Entry 6UI1 (X-ray diffraction, 2.20 A resolution); this record covers chains A and B of the 4 polymer chains in the assembly.

[Chain A]
Molecule: BoNT/A
Organism: Clostridium botulinum
Notes: EC 3.4.24.69
UniProt: Q7B8V4 (Q7B8V4_CLOBO); residue numbers follow UniProt; this construct covers 1-871
Sequence (873 residues; row label = number of the first residue in the row; numbers below 1 keep their minus sign (Gly-1 is residue -1)):
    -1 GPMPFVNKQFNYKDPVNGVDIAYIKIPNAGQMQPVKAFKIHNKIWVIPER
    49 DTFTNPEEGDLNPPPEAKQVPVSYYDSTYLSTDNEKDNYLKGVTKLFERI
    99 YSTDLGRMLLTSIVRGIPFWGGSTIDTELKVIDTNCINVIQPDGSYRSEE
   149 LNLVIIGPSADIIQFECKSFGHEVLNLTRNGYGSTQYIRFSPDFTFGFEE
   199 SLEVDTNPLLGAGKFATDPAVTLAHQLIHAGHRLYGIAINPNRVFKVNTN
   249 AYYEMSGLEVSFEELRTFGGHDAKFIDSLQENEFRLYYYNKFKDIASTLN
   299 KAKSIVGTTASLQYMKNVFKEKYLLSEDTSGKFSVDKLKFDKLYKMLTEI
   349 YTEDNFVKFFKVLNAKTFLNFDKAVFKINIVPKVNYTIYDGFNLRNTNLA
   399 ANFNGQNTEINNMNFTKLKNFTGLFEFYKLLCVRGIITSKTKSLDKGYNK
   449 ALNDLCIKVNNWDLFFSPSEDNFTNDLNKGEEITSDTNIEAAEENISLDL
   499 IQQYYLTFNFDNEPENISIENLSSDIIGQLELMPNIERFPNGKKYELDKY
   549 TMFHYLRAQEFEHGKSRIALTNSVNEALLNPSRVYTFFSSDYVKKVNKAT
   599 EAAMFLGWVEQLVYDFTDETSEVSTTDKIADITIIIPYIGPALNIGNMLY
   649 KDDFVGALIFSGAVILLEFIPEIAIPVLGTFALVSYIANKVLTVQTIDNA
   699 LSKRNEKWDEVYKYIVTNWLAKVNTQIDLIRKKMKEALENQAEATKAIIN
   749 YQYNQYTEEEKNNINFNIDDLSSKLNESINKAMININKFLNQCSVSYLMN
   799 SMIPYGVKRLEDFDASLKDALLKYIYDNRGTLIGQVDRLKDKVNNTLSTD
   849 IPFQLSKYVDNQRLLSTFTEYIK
Disordered / not traced: -1 to 0, 438-448, 489-492, 867-871
Construct notes: expression tag (-1 to 0); conflict Gln224 (Glu in Q7B8V4), Ala363 (Arg in Q7B8V4), Phe366 (Tyr in Q7B8V4)
Disulfides: Cys430-Cys454

[Chain B]
Molecule: ciA-H7
Organism: Vicugna pacos
Sequence (123 residues; each row starts with the number of its first residue; numbers below 1 keep their minus sign (Gly-1 is residue -1)):
    -1 GSQVQLVESGGGLVQVGGSLRLSCVVSGSDISGIAMGWYRQAPGKRREMV
    49 ADIFSGGSTDYAGSVKGRFTISRDNAKKTSYLQMNNVKPEDTGVYYCRLY
    99 GSGDYWGQGTQVTVSSAHHSEDP
Disordered / not traced: -1 to 0, 115-121

[Chain A / chain B interface]
Contacting residue pairs (48):
  Ser121(A) - Arg44(B)  hydrogen bond (backbone-side chain)
  Thr122(A) - Lys43(B)  hydrogen bond
  Thr122(A) - Arg44(B)  hydrogen bond (backbone-backbone)
  Ile123(A) - Gly42(B)
  Ile123(A) - Arg44(B)  hydrogen bond (backbone-side chain)
  Asp124(A) - Gln39(B)
  Asp124(A) - Gly42(B)
  Asp124(A) - Lys43(B)
  Asp124(A) - Arg44(B)
  Glu126(A) - Arg44(B)  hydrogen bond (backbone-side chain)
  Glu171(A) - Gly61(B)  hydrogen bond (backbone-backbone)
  Glu171(A) - Ser62(B)  hydrogen bond (backbone-backbone)
  Val172(A) - Glu46(B)
  Val172(A) - Ala60(B)
  Val172(A) - Ser62(B)
  Asn174(A) - Asp58(B)  hydrogen bond
  Asn174(A) - Tyr59(B)  hydrogen bond (side chain-backbone)
  Arg177(A) - Asp58(B)  salt bridge
  Asn238(A) - Thr57(B)
  Asn238(A) - Asp58(B)
  Asn240(A) - Thr57(B)  hydrogen bond (side chain-backbone)
  Arg241(A) - Phe52(B)
  Arg241(A) - Ser56(B)
  Leu277(A) - Gly31(B)
  Glu281(A) - Gly31(B)
  Glu281(A) - Ile32(B)
  Glu281(A) - Ala33(B)  hydrogen bond (side chain-backbone)
  Glu281(A) - Phe52(B)
  Glu281(A) - Ser53(B)  hydrogen bond (side chain-backbone)
  Leu284(A) - Tyr98(B)
  Leu284(A) - Gly99(B)
  Leu284(A) - Ser100(B)
  Tyr285(A) - Asp50(B)
  Tyr285(A) - Phe52(B)  hydrophobic
  Tyr285(A) - Tyr98(B)  hydrophobic
  Asn288(A) - Arg96(B)  hydrogen bond
  Asn288(A) - Tyr98(B)  hydrogen bond (side chain-backbone)
  Asn288(A) - Gly99(B)  hydrogen bond (side chain-backbone)
  Asn288(A) - Gly101(B)
  Lys289(A) - Tyr37(B)  hydrogen bond
  Lys289(A) - Tyr98(B)
  Lys291(A) - Gly101(B)  hydrogen bond (side chain-backbone)
  Lys291(A) - Asp102(B)  salt bridge
  Asp292(A) - Tyr37(B)
  Asp292(A) - Arg96(B)  salt bridge
  Thr296(A) - Arg44(B)
  Asp474(A) - Ser30(B)  hydrogen bond
  Lys477(A) - Ser30(B)
Also at the interface, not in a pair above, chain A (29 interface residues in all): Gly119, Thr125, Tyr180, Phe282, Tyr287, Gly478
Also at the interface, not in a pair above, chain B (29 interface residues in all): Asp28, Met47, Trp104

[Overview]
Chain A and chain B each contribute 29 residues to their interface, with 18 hydrogen bonds and 3 salt bridges.
Polar pairs include Arg177(A)-Asp58(B), Lys291(A)-Asp102(B) and Asp292(A)-Arg96(B).
Chain A is BoNT/A (Clostridium botulinum) and chain B is ciA-H7 (Vicugna pacos); the structure, Crystal
structure of BoNT/A-LCHn domain in complex with VHH ciA-D12, ciA-B5, and ciA-H7, was determined by X-ray
diffraction, deposited together with 6UC6, 6UHT and 6UL6.
